7SG2 - chains B and C of the 5 polymer chains in the assembly; structure by X-ray diffraction, 3.10 A resolution.

[Chain B]
Molecule: MHC class II HLA-DQ-beta-1
From: Homo sapiens
UniProtKB: O19712 (O19712_HUMAN); numbering as in UniProt (aligned over 1-192)
Chain sequence (205 residues; row label = number of the first residue in the row; numbers below 1 keep their minus sign (Gly-12 is residue -12)):
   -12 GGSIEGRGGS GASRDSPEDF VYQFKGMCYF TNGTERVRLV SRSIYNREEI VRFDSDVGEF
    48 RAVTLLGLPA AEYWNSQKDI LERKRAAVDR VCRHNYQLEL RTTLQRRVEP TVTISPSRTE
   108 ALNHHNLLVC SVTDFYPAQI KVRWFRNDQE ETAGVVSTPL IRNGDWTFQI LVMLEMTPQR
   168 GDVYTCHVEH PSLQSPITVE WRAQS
Unresolved in the structure: -12 to 2, 105-112, 164-168, 191-192
Sequence notes: expression tag (-12 to 0)
Cystine bridges: Cys15-Cys79, Cys117-Cys173
Metal / ion sites: Ca2+: Thr185, Glu187

[Chain C]
Molecule: DQ2-glia-omega1 peptide
From: Homo sapiens
Chain sequence (13 residues; each row starts with the number of its first residue; numbering starts at 0):
     0 QPFPQPEQPF PGS

[Interface between chain B and chain C]
Contacting residue pairs (28; chain B residue first):
  Tyr9(B) - Glu6(C)  hydrogen bond
  Tyr9(B) - Phe9(C)
  Phe11(B) - Gln4(C)
  Phe11(B) - Pro5(C)
  Phe11(B) - Glu6(C)
  Gly13(B) - Gln4(C)
  Met14(B) - Gln4(C)
  Leu26(B) - Gln4(C)
  Ser28(B) - Gln4(C)
  Ser30(B) - Glu6(C)  hydrogen bond
  Ile37(B) - Phe9(C)  hydrophobic
  Leu53(B) - Phe9(C)
  Ala57(B) - Phe9(C)  hydrophobic
  Tyr60(B) - Pro8(C)
  Trp61(B) - Glu6(C)
  Trp61(B) - Gln7(C)
  Trp61(B) - Pro8(C)  hydrogen bond (side chain-backbone)
  Trp61(B) - Phe9(C)  hydrophobic
  Ile67(B) - Gln7(C)
  Lys71(B) - Gln4(C)
  Arg77(B) - Phe2(C)
  Val78(B) - Phe2(C)
  Val78(B) - Gln4(C)
  His81(B) - Gln0(C)
  Asn82(B) - Pro1(C)
  Asn82(B) - Phe2(C)  hydrogen bond (side chain-backbone)
  Leu85(B) - Gln0(C)
  Leu85(B) - Pro1(C)
Also at the interface, not in a pair above, chain B (22 interface residues in all): Cys15, Val38, Pro56
Also at the interface, not in a pair above, chain C (11 interface residues in all): Pro3, Pro10

[In short]
22 residues of chain B and 11 residues of chain C are in contact; the contacts include 4 hydrogen bonds. Among
the polar pairs are Tyr9(B)-Glu6(C), Ser30(B)-Glu6(C) and Trp61(B)-Pro8(C). The Ca2+ site is built by
Thr185(B) and Glu187(B).
Chain B is MHC class II HLA-DQ-beta-1 and chain C is DQ2-glia-omega1 peptide, both from Homo sapiens; the
structure, XPA5 TCR in complex with HLA-DQ2-omega1, was determined by X-ray diffraction, deposited together
with 7SG0 and 7SG1.
